7NOZ - chains D and F of the 6 polymer chains in the assembly; structure by X-ray diffraction, 3.90 A resolution.

# Chain D
Molecule: Properdin
Source organism: Homo sapiens
Reference sequence: P27918 (PROP_HUMAN); residue numbers follow UniProt; this construct covers 255-461
Chain sequence (207 residues; each row starts with the number of its first residue):
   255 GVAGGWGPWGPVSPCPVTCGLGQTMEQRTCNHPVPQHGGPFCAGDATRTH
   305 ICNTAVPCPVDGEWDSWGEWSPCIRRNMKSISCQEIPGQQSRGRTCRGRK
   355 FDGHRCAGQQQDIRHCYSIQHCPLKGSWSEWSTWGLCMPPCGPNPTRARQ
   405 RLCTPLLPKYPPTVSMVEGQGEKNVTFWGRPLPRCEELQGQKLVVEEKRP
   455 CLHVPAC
Disulfide bonds: Cys-269/Cys-306, Cys-273/Cys-312, Cys-284/Cys-296, Cys-327/Cys-370, Cys-337/Cys-376, Cys-350/Cys-360, Cys-391/Cys-455, Cys-395/Cys-461, Cys-407/Cys-439
Covalent attachments: glycan linked to Thr-272; alpha-D-mannopyranose (MAN) linked to Trp-321, Trp-324, Trp-382; N-acetylglucosamine (NAG) linked to Asn-428
Construct notes: conflict Gly-255 (Pro in P27918)
Swiss-Prot annotation at these positions:
  - region: Arg-351 to Arg-359 (Interaction with Complement C3 beta chain)
  - glycosylation: Trp-260 (C-linked (Man) tryptophan), Trp-263 (C-linked (Man) tryptophan), Thr-272 (O-linked (Fuc...) threonine), Trp-321 (C-linked (Man) tryptophan), Trp-324 (C-linked (Man) tryptophan), Trp-382 (C-linked (Man) tryptophan), Trp-385 (C-linked (Man) tryptophan), Trp-388 (C-linked (Man) tryptophan), Asn-428 (N-linked (GlcNAc...) (complex) asparagine)
  - natural variant: Gly-298 (G298V: In PFD), Gln-343 (Q343R: In PFD), Tyr-414 (Y414D: In PFD)
  - mutagenesis: Leu-275 (L275A: Inhibits oligomerization; when associated with A-47 and A-58), Arg-329 (R329A: Significantly decreases Complement C3 beta chain binding), Arg-330 (R330A: Slightly decreases Complement C3 beta chain binding), Arg-351 (R351A: Decreases Complement C3 beta chain binding), Arg-353 (R353A: Significantly decreases Complement C3 beta chain binding), Arg-359 (R359A: Significantly decreases Complement C3 beta chain binding), Gln-364 to Gln-365 (Decreases Complement C3 beta chain binding), Leu-456 (L456V: Inhibits oligomerization; when associated with A-47 and A-58)

# Chain F
Molecule: Complement factor B
Source organism: Homo sapiens
Notes: EC 3.4.21.47
Reference sequence: P00751 (CFAB_HUMAN); residue numbers follow UniProt; this construct covers 35-764
Chain sequence (731 residues; numbered 35 to 765; the number before each row is that of its first residue):
    35 GSCSLEGVEIKGGSFRLLQEGQALEYVCPSGFYPYPVQTRTCRSTGSWST
    85 LKTQDQKTVRKAECRAIHCPRPHDFENGEYWPRSPYYNVSDEISFHCYDG
   135 YTLRGSANRTCQVNGRWSGQTAICDNGAGYCSNPGIPIGTRKVGSQYRLE
   185 DSVTYHCSRGLTLRGSQRRTCQEGGSWSGTEPSCQDSFMYDTPQEVAEAF
   235 LSSLTETIEGVDAEDGHGPGEQQKRKIVLDPSGSMNIYLVLDGSGSIGAS
   285 NFTGAKKCLVNLIEKVASYGVKPRYGLVTYATYPKIWVKVSEADSSNADW
   335 VTKQLNEINYEDHKLKSGTNTKKALQAVYSMMSWPDDVPPEGWNRTRHVI
   385 ILMTDGLHNMGGDPITVIDEIRDLLYIGKDRKNPREDYLDVYVFGVGPLV
   435 NQVNINALASKKDNEQHVFKVKDMENLEDVFYQMIDESQSLSLCGMVWEH
   485 RKGTDYHKQPWQAKISVIRPSKGHESCMGAVVSEYFVLTAAHCFTVDDKE
   535 HSIKVSVGGEKRDLEIEVVLFHPNYNINGKKEAGIPEFYDYDVALIKLKN
   585 KLKYGQTIRPICLPCTEGTTRALRLPPTTTCQQQKEELLPAQDIKALFVS
   635 EEEKKLTRKEVYIKNGDKKGSCERDAQYAPGYDKVKDISEVVTPRFLCTG
   685 GVSPYADPNTCRGDSGGPLIVHKRSRFIQVGVISWGVVDVCKNQKRQKQV
   735 PAHARDFHINLFQVLPWLKEKLQDEDLGFLA
Not modelled in the structure: 248-266
Disulfide bonds: Cys-37/Cys-76, Cys-62/Cys-98, Cys-103/Cys-145, Cys-131/Cys-158, Cys-165/Cys-205, Cys-191/Cys-218, Cys-478/Cys-596, Cys-511/Cys-527, Cys-599/Cys-615, Cys-656/Cys-682, Cys-695/Cys-725
Covalent attachments: N-acetylglucosamine (NAG) linked to Asn-122, Asn-142, Asn-378
Construct notes: engineered mutation Gly-279 (Asp in P00751); expression tag (765)
Metal / ion sites: Mg2+: Ser-278, Ser-280, Thr-353 (shared with 1 residue of chain B)
Swiss-Prot annotation at these positions:
  - active site (Charge relay system): His-526, Asp-576, Ser-699
  - binding site (Mg(2+)): Ser-278, Ser-280, Thr-353
  - binding site (Mn(2+)): Ser-278, Ser-280, Thr-353
  - site: Arg-259, Lys-260 (Cleavage)
  - glycosylation: Asn-122 (N-linked (GlcNAc...) asparagine), Asn-142 (N-linked (GlcNAc...) asparagine), Asn-285 (N-linked (GlcNAc...) asparagine), Lys-291 (N-linked (Glc) (glycation) lysine), Asn-378 (N-linked (GlcNAc...) asparagine)
  - natural variant: Ser-166 (S166P: In AHUS4), Arg-203 (R203Q: In AHUS4), Ile-242 (I242L: In AHUS4), Phe-286 (F286L: In AHUS4), Lys-323 (K323E: In AHUS4; K323Q: In AHUS4), Met-458 (M458I: In AHUS4), Lys-533 (K533R: In AHUS4), Ala-736 (A736S: In allele FA)
  - mutagenesis: Lys-348 to Lys-350 (Decreases binding to the pro-C3-convertase complex. Does not affect Complement C3 beta chain binding), Glu-471 (E471A: Reduced formation of C3 convertase), Glu-644 (E644L: Decreased cleavage and activation by CFD), Tyr-689 (Y689F: Decreased cleavage and activation by CFD), Ala-690 (A690W: Decreased cleavage and activation by CFD), Gln-733 (Q733R: Decreased cleavage and activation by CFD), Val-734 (V734G: Decreased cleavage and activation by CFD), Asp-740 (D740N/E/A/S/Y: Abolished ability to cleave C3, without affecting cleavage by CFD and interaction with complement C3b), Phe-741 (F741W/A: Abolished ability to cleave C3, without affecting cleavage by CFD and interaction with complement C3b)
From the paper describing this entry:
  - conformationally variable residues (helix shift): Phe-286, Tyr-344 to Leu-349
  - disease-associated variants - F286L: increased binding to C3b (citing earlier work)
  - mutagenesis - D279G: increased stability (citing earlier work)
  - mutagenesis - S699A: abolished catalytic activity (citing earlier work)

# How chain D and chain F interact
Contacting residue pairs (7; chain D residue first):
  Arg-329(D) with Leu-349(F), hydrogen bond (side chain-backbone)
  Arg-330(D) with Ser-78(F), hydrogen bond
  Asn-331(D) with Gln-56(F)
  Met-420(D) with Tyr-317(F)
  Val-421(D) with Thr-316(F); Tyr-317(F), hydrogen bond (backbone-side chain); Met-394(F), hydrophobic
Also at the interface, not in a pair above, chain D (7 interface residues in all): Lys-333, Pro-341
Also at the interface, not in a pair above, chain F (8 interface residues in all): Glu-54, Ser-351
From the paper, about this interface:
  - residue pairs: Arg-329(D)/Leu-349(F), Arg-330(D)/Ser-78(F) (hydrogen bond), Val-421(D)/Tyr-317(F) (backbone contact)
  - interface residues, chain D: Ile-328(D)

# Overview
The interface between chain D and chain F involves 7 residues on one side and 8 on the other, with 3 hydrogen
bonds. Polar pairs include Arg-329(D)/Leu-349(F), Arg-330(D)/Ser-78(F) and Val-421(D)/Tyr-317(F). The paper
describes a contact between Arg-329(D) and Leu-349(F); a hydrogen bond between Arg-330(D) and Ser-78(F); a
backbone contact between Val-421(D) and Tyr-317(F). From the paper: F286L of chain F increases binding to C3b;
the interface residue Ile-328(D); 3 substitutions were tested in all.
Chain D is Properdin and chain F is Complement factor B, both from Homo sapiens; the structure, Structure of
the nanobody stablized properdin bound alternative pathway proconvertase C3b:FB:FP, was determined by X-ray
diffraction.
